8PYR - chains A and C of the 4 polymer chains in the assembly; structure by X-ray diffraction, 2.15 A resolution.

[Chain A]
Name: Cyclin-dependent kinase 7
Organism: Homo sapiens
Notes: EC 2.7.11.22, 2.7.11.23
UniProt: P50613 (CDK7_HUMAN); numbering as in UniProt (aligned over 1-346)
Sequence (346 residues; each row starts with the number of its first residue):
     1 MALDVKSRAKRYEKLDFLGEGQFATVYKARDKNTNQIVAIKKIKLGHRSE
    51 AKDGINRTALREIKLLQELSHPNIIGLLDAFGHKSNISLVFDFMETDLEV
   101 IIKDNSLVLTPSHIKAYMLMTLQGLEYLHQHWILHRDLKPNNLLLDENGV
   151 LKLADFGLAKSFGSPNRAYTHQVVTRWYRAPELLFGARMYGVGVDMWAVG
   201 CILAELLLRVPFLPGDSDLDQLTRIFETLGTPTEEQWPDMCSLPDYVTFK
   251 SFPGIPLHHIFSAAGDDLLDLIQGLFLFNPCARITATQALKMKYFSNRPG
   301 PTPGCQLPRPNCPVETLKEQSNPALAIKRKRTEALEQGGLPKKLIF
Unresolved in the structure: 1-45, 312-346
Modified residues: Ser164 (phosphoserine; SEP); Thr170 (phosphothreonine; TPO)
Curated features (UniProtKB/Swiss-Prot):
  - active site: Asp137 (Proton acceptor)
  - binding site (ATP): Leu18 to Val26, Lys41
  - modified residue: Ala2 (N-acetylalanine), Ser7 (Phosphoserine), Ser164 (Phosphoserine), Thr170 (Phosphothreonine), Ser321 (Phosphoserine)
From the paper describing this entry:
  - contacts within the chain: Arg61-Thr170, Arg136-Thr170, Lys160-Thr170, Ser164-Asn166, Ala168-Thr170 (water-mediated contact)
  - mutagenesis - S164A: unchanged catalytic activity on in the absence of Mat1
  - mutagenesis - T170A: abolished catalytic activity on in the absence of Mat1
  - mutagenesis - S164A (1.8- or 2.5-fold), S164A/T170A, S164E (2.5-fold), R167A (10- to 5-fold): decreased catalytic activity with CDK-activating kinase assembly factor MAT1 (chain C)
  - mutagenesis - S164A, S164E: unchanged binding to CDK-activating kinase assembly factor MAT1 (chain C)
  - conformationally variable residues (loop rearrangement, order/disorder transition): Met1 to Ser49, Thr170

[Chain C]
Name: CDK-activating kinase assembly factor MAT1
Organism: Homo sapiens
UniProt: P51948 (MAT1_HUMAN); numbering as in UniProt (aligned over 230-309)
Sequence (82 residues; each row starts with the number of its first residue):
   228 GSGQHISLAPIHKLEEALYEYQPLQIETYGPHVPELEMLGRLGYLNHVRA
   278 ASPQDLAGGYTSSLACHRALQDAFSGLFWQPS
Unresolved in the structure: 228-243, 309
Construct notes: expression tag (228-229)
From the paper describing this entry:
  - contacts within the chain: Arg295-Asp299 (water-mediated contact)
  - mutagenesis - R295A: decreased catalytic activity with CDK-activating kinase assembly factor MAT1 (chain C)

[How chain A and chain C interact]
Residue-residue contacts (48; chain A residue first):
  Leu119(A) with Tyr246(C)
  Gln123(A) with Tyr246(C)
  Glu126(A) with Tyr248(C), hydrogen bond
  Tyr127(A) with Leu251(C), hydrophobic
  His131(A) with Ile253(C)
  Trp132(A) with Leu291(C); His294(C); Arg295(C); Gln298(C), hydrogen bond
  Ser161(A) with Arg295(C)
  Phe162(A) with Arg295(C), hydrogen bond (backbone-side chain)
  Gly163(A) with Tyr287(C), hydrogen bond (backbone-side chain); Leu291(C); Ala292(C)
  Ser164(A) with Tyr287(C)
  Pro165(A) with Arg276(C); Tyr287(C)
  Glu182(A) with Ala284(C); Gly285(C)
  Ala187(A) with Gly285(C)
  Met189(A) with Asp282(C); Gly285(C); Tyr287(C), hydrophobic
  Tyr190(A) with Gly285(C); Tyr287(C)
  Gly191(A) with Gly285(C)
  Trp237(A) with Ala284(C), hydrogen bond (side chain-backbone)
  Asp239(A) with Pro280(C); Leu283(C); Ala284(C)
  Ser242(A) with Gln281(C), hydrogen bond (backbone-side chain)
  Leu243(A) with Gln281(C); Ala284(C), hydrophobic; Gly285(C)
  Pro244(A) with Gln281(C)
  Pro280(A) with Ala284(C); Gly285(C); Gly286(C)
  Cys281(A) with Leu283(C); Gly286(C); Thr288(C)
  Thr287(A) with Tyr248(C)
  Leu290(A) with Tyr246(C); Tyr248(C), hydrophobic
  Lys291(A) with Tyr248(C)
  Phe295(A) with Tyr246(C)
  Ser296(A) with Tyr246(C)
  Arg298(A) with Leu245(C)
Also at the interface, not in a pair above, chain A (34 interface residues in all): Gln130, Met240, Asn297, Gly300, Pro301
Also at the interface, not in a pair above, chain C (21 interface residues in all): Ala244
The authors on this interface:
  - pairs named by the authors: Trp132(A)-Arg295(C), Ser161(A)-Arg295(C) (water-mediated contact), Phe162(A)-Arg295(C) (backbone contact)

[Summary]
The interface between chain A and chain C involves 34 residues on one side and 21 on the other; the contacts
include 6 hydrogen bonds. Polar contacts include Glu126(A)-Tyr248(C), Trp132(A)-Gln298(C) and
Phe162(A)-Arg295(C). The paper describes a contact between Trp132(A) and Arg295(C); a water-mediated contact
between Ser161(A) and Arg295(C); a backbone contact between Phe162(A) and Arg295(C). The paper reports that
S164A, S164A/T170A and S164E of chain A, among others, reduce catalytic activity with CDK-activating kinase
assembly factor MAT1 (chain C); conformational variability at Met1(A) and Thr170(A); 6 substitutions were
tested in all.
Chain A is Cyclin-dependent kinase 7 and chain C is CDK-activating kinase assembly factor MAT1, both from Homo
sapiens; the structure, Crystal structure of the dual T-loop phosphorylated Cdk7/CycH/Mat1 complex, was
determined by X-ray diffraction.
